6QUA - chains B and E of the 4 polymer chains in the assembly; structure by X-ray diffraction, 2.68 A resolution.

Chain B:
Protein: hsRosR-DNA binding protein
Organism: Halobacterium salinarum (strain ATCC 700922 / JCM 11081 / NRC-1)
UniProt: Q9HSF4 (Q9HSF4_HALSA); residue numbers follow UniProt; this construct covers 6-116
Sequence (117 residues; row label = number of the first residue in the row):
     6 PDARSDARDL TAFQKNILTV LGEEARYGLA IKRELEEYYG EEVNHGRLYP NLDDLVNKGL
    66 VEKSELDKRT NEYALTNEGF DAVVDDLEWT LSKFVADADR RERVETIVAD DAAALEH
Disordered / not traced: 122
Sequence notes: expression tag (117-122)

Chain E:
Molecule: 28-nt DNA strand
Sequence (28 nucleotides; each row starts with the number of its first residue):
     1 CGCTAGTGTC AGGGGAAATA CACGTCGC

Interface between chain B and chain E:
Pairs across the interface (22):
  Tyr32(B) with DG6(E), hydrogen bond to the phosphate; DT7(E), phosphate contact
  Gly33(B) with DT7(E), hydrogen bond to the phosphate
  Leu34(B) with DT7(E), hydrogen bond to the phosphate
  His50(B) with DT7(E), hydrogen bond to the base; DG8(E), hydrogen bond to the base; DT9(E), base contact
  Gly51(B) with DT9(E), base contact; DC10(E), base contact
  Tyr54(B) with DG6(E), sugar contact; DT7(E), hydrogen bond to the phosphate; DG8(E), phosphate contact
  Pro55(B) with DT9(E), base contact
  Lys68(B) with DT7(E), phosphate contact; DG8(E), salt bridge to the phosphate
  Arg74(B) with DA5(E), hydrogen bond to the base; DG6(E), phosphate contact; DT7(E), sugar contact
  Thr75(B) with DG6(E), hydrogen bond to the phosphate; DT7(E), phosphate contact
  Asn76(B) with DT7(E), hydrogen bond to the phosphate
  Tyr78(B) with DG8(E), phosphate contact
Interface residues without a listed pair, chain B (13 interface residues in all): Asp58
Interface residues without a listed pair, chain E (7 interface residues in all): DT4

In short:
13 residues of chain B and 7 residues of chain E are in contact, with 9 hydrogen bonds and 1 salt bridge.
Polar contacts include His50(B)-DT7(E), His50(B)-DG8(E) and Arg74(B)-DA5(E).
Chain B is hsRosR-DNA binding protein (Halobacterium salinarum (strain ATCC 700922 / JCM 11081 / NRC-1)) and
chain E is a 28-nt DNA strand; the structure, The complex structure of hsRosR-SG (vng0258/RosR-SG), was
determined by X-ray diffraction (same publication as 6QFD, 6QH0 and 6QIL).
